7RFP - chains A and L of the 6 polymer chains in the assembly; structure by electron microscopy, 4.40 A resolution (low resolution: residue-level contacts below are approximate; hydrogen-bond / salt-bridge calls are withheld).

[Chain A]
Protein: Tumor necrosis factor receptor superfamily member 18, Enhanced green fluorescent protein
Organism: Mus musculus
UniProt: chimeric construct of O35714, A0A7G8ZY66: residues 1-228 from O35714 (TNR18_MOUSE) positions 1-228 (same numbers); residues 240-482 from A0A7G8ZY66 positions 1-243 (UniProt number = residue number - 239)
Sequence (490 residues; each row starts with the number of its first residue):
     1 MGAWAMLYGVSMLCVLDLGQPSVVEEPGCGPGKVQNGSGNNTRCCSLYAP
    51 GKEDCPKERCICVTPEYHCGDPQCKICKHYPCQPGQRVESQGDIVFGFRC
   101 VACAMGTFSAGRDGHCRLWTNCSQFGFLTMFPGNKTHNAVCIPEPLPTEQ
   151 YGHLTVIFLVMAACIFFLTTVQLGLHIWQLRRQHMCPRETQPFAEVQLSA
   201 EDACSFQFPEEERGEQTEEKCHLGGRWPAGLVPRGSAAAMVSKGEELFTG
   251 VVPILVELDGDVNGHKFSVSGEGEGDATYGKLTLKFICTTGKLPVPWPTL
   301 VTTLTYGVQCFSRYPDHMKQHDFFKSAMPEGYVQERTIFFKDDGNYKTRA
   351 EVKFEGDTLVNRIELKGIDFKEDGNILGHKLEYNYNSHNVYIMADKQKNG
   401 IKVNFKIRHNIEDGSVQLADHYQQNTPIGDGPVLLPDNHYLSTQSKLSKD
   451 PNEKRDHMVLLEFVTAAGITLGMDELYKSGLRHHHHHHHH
Unresolved in the structure: 1-28, 147-490
Disulfide bonds: Cys29-Cys44, Cys45-Cys60, Cys62-Cys77, Cys69-Cys74, Cys82-Cys100, Cys122-Cys141
Sequence notes: linker (229-239); conflict Lys446 (Ala207 in A0A7G8ZY66); expression tag (483-490)
Curated features (UniProtKB/Swiss-Prot):
  - glycosylation (N-linked (GlcNAc...) asparagine): Asn36, Asn40, Asn121, Asn134
What the authors report for this chain:
  - self-association interface (contacts with another copy of this molecule); pairs are residue here / residue on that copy: Cys55-Cys55 (disulfide)
  - conformationally variable residues (order/disorder transition): Tyr48 to Lys57

[Chain L]
Protein: DTA-1 (light chain)
Organism: Mus musculus
Sequence (240 residues; numbered 1 to 240; the number before each row is that of its first residue):
     1 MGWSCIILFLVATATGVHSQFTLTQPKSVSGSLRSTITIPCDRSSGGIRD
    51 SYVSWYQQHLGRPPLNVIYADDQRPSEVSDRFSGSIDSSSNSASLTITNL
   101 QMDDEADYFCQSYDSDFDVYIFGGGTKLTVLGQRTVAAPSVFIFPPSDEQ
   151 LKSGTASVVCLLNNFYPREAKVQWKVDNALQSGNSQESVTEQDSKDSTYS
   201 LSSTLTLSKADYEKHKVYACEVTHQGLSSPVTKSFNRGEC
Unresolved in the structure: 1-19
Disulfide bonds: Cys41-Cys110, Cys160-Cys220

[Interface between chain A and chain L]
Residue-residue contacts (10):
  His79(A) with Asp50(L)
  Gln91(A) with Asp116(L)
  Gly92(A) with Ser115(L); Asp116(L)
  Val95(A) with Ser115(L)
  Phe96(A) with Ser51(L); Tyr52(L)
  Gly97(A) with Ser51(L)
  Phe98(A) with Ile48(L); Ser51(L)

[Summary]
7 residues of chain A face 6 of chain L across their interface. The paper reports conformational variability
at Tyr48(A); a self-association interface involving Cys55(A).
Chain A is Tumor necrosis factor receptor superfamily member 18, Enhanced green fluorescent protein and chain
L is DTA-1 (light chain), both from Mus musculus; the structure, Mouse GITR (mGITR) with DTA-1 Fab fragment,
was determined by electron microscopy.
